PDB entry 9CP2 | electron microscopy, 2.94 A resolution | chains D and S of the 7 polymer chains in the assembly

# Chain D
Molecule: CRISPR-associated aCascade subunit Cas7/Csa2 2
From: Saccharolobus solfataricus P2
UniProt: Q97Y91 (CSA2B_SACS2); numbering as in UniProt (aligned over 1-321)
Chain sequence (321 residues; each row starts with the number of its first residue):
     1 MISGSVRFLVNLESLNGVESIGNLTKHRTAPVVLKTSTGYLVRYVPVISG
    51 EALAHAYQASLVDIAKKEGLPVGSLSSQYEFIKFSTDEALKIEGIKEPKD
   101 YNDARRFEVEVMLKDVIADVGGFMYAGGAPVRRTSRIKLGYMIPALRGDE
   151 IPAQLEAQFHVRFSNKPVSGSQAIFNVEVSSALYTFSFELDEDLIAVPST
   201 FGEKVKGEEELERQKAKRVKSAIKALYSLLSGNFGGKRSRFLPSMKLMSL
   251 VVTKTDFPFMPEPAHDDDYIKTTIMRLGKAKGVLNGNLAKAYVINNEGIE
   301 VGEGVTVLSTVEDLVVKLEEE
Not modelled in the structure: 12-26, 146-181, 232-245, 297-305

# Chain S
Molecule: 63-nt RNA strand
From: Saccharolobus solfataricus
Sequence (63 nucleotides; numbered 1 to 63; the number before each row is that of its first residue):
     1 AUUGAAAGUUCUGUUUCGAAGAAAACCCGCCUCAGAUUCAUUAUGGGGAU
    51 AAUCUCUUAUAGA
Not modelled in the structure: 28-63

# How chain D and chain S interact
Residue-residue contacts (17):
  Arg28(D) with C27(S), salt bridge to the phosphate
  Ser49(D) with C27(S), hydrogen bond to the phosphate
  Glu51(D) with A25(S), hydrogen bond to the sugar
  His55(D) with C26(S), stacking on the base
  Gln58(D) with A25(S), phosphate contact
  Phe81(D) with A25(S), sugar contact
  Lys83(D) with A24(S), hydrogen bond to the phosphate; A25(S), salt bridge to the phosphate
  Gly121(D) with A24(S), sugar contact
  Phe123(D) with A23(S), hydrogen bond to the sugar; A24(S), sugar contact
  Met124(D) with A23(S), base contact; A24(S), base contact
  Arg132(D) with A23(S), hydrogen bond to the base
  Arg133(D) with A23(S), sugar contact
  Thr134(D) with A23(S), sugar contact
  Ser135(D) with A24(S), hydrogen bond to the phosphate
Interface residues without a listed pair, chain D (16 interface residues in all): Ser85, Gly122

# In short
16 residues of chain D and 5 residues of chain S are in contact, with 6 hydrogen bonds, 2 salt bridges and 1
aromatic stacking contact. Polar contacts include Arg132(D)-A23(S), Glu51(D)-A25(S) and Phe123(D)-A23(S).
Here chain D is CRISPR-associated aCascade subunit Cas7/Csa2 2 (Saccharolobus solfataricus P2) and chain S is
a 63-nt RNA strand (Saccharolobus solfataricus). Entry 9CP2 (Post-targeting aCASCADE Type IA CRISPR_Cas
Surveillance Complexes) was determined by electron microscopy.
